PDB entry 7RG9 | electron microscopy, 3.20 A resolution | chains B and G of the 6 polymer chains in the assembly

[Chain B]
Name: Guanine nucleotide-binding protein G(I)/G(S)/G(T) subunit beta-1
Organism: Homo sapiens
UniProtKB: P62873 (GBB1_HUMAN); numbering as in UniProt (aligned over 2-340)
Sequence (350 residues; row label = number of the first residue in the row; numbers below 1 keep their minus sign (Met-9 is residue -9)):
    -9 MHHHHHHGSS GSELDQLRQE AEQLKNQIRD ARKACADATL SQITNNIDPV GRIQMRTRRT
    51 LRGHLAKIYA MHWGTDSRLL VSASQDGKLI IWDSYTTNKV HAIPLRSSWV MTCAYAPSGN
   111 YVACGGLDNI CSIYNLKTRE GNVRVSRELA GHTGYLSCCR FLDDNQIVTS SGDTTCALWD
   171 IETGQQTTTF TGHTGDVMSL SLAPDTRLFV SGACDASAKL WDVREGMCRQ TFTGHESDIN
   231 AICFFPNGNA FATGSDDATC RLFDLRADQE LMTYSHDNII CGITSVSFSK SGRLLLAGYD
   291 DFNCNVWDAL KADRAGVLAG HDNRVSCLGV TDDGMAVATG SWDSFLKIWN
Unresolved in the structure: -9 to 1
Differences from the reference sequence: expression tag (-9 to 1)
Swiss-Prot annotation at these positions:
  - modified residue: Ser2 (N-acetylserine), His266 (Phosphohistidine)

[Chain G]
Name: Guanine nucleotide-binding protein G(I)/G(S)/G(O) subunit gamma-2
Organism: Homo sapiens
UniProtKB: P59768 (GBG2_HUMAN); residues 1-71 here = UniProt positions 1-71
Sequence (71 residues; each row starts with the number of its first residue):
     1 MASNNTASIA QARKLVEQLK MEANIDRIKV SKAAADLMAY CEAHAKEDPL LTPVPASENP
    61 FREKKFFCAI L
Unresolved in the structure: 1-4, 64-71
Swiss-Prot annotation at these positions:
  - modified residue: Ala2 (N-acetylalanine), Cys68 (Cysteine methyl ester)
  - lipidation: Cys68 (S-geranylgeranyl cysteine)

[Interface between chain B and chain G]
Pairs across the interface (79; chain B residue first):
  Leu7(B) with Ile9(G); Ala12(G), hydrophobic; Arg13(G)
  Ala11(B) with Leu19(G)
  Leu14(B) with Val16(G), hydrophobic; Leu19(G), hydrophobic; Lys20(G); Ala23(G), hydrophobic
  Ile18(B) with Leu19(G); Ala23(G), hydrophobic
  Ala21(B) with Arg27(G)
  Ala24(B) with Lys29(G)
  Cys25(B) with Arg27(G); Ile28(G); Lys29(G); Val30(G), hydrogen bond (backbone-backbone)
  Ala26(B) with Val30(G), hydrophobic
  Asp27(B) with Lys29(G), salt bridge
  Ala28(B) with Val30(G); Ser31(G)
  Leu30(B) with Ala34(G), hydrophobic
  Ile33(B) with Ala34(G), hydrophobic
  Val40(B) with Leu51(G), hydrophobic
  Met45(B) with Leu50(G), hydrophobic
  Arg48(B) with Phe61(G); Arg62(G)
  Arg49(B) with Pro60(G), hydrogen bond (side chain-backbone); Phe61(G), hydrogen bond (side chain-backbone)
  Trp63(B) with Phe61(G), hydrophobic
  Ser84(B) with Phe61(G)
  Tyr85(B) with Pro60(G); Phe61(G), hydrophobic
  Cys218(B) with Gln18(G); Glu22(G)
  Thr221(B) with Glu22(G), hydrogen bond (backbone-side chain)
  Phe235(B) with Leu37(G), hydrophobic; Cys41(G), hydrophobic
  Pro236(B) with Tyr40(G)
  Asn237(B) with Leu37(G); Tyr40(G)
  Asp254(B) with Ala33(G); Leu37(G)
  Arg256(B) with Arg27(G); Ile28(G); Asp36(G), salt bridge
  Ala257(B) with Arg27(G); Ile28(G)
  Asp258(B) with Arg27(G), salt bridge
  Gln259(B) with Val30(G)
  Ser279(B) with Asp48(G), hydrogen bond; Leu50(G)
  Lys280(B) with Glu47(G), hydrogen bond (side chain-backbone); Asp48(G); Pro49(G)
  Ser281(B) with Tyr40(G); His44(G); Asp48(G), hydrogen bond
  Gly282(B) with Cys41(G)
  Arg283(B) with Cys41(G), hydrogen bond (backbone-side chain); Leu51(G)
  Leu284(B) with Leu51(G), hydrophobic
  Leu300(B) with Met38(G), hydrophobic; Cys41(G), hydrophobic
  Val320(B) with Leu50(G), hydrophobic
  Asp323(B) with Pro49(G)
  Gly324(B) with Asp48(G); Pro49(G); Leu50(G), hydrogen bond (backbone-backbone)
  Met325(B) with Pro49(G), hydrophobic; Leu50(G); Val54(G), hydrophobic; Glu58(G); Phe61(G), hydrophobic
  Ala326(B) with Leu50(G); Phe61(G), hydrophobic
  Val327(B) with Leu50(G), hydrophobic
  Ile338(B) with Phe61(G), hydrophobic
  Asn340(B) with Asn59(G); Phe61(G)
Other interface residues (no listed pair), chain B (56 interface residues in all): Lys15, Gln17, Arg22, Thr29, Thr34, Ile37, Ser67, Arg219, Gln220, Ala240, Leu261, Trp339
Other interface residues (no listed pair), chain G (36 interface residues in all): Ile25, Asp26, Ala35

[Summary]
The interface between chain B and chain G involves 56 residues on one side and 36 on the other, with 9
hydrogen bonds and 3 salt bridges. Polar pairs include Asp27(B)-Lys29(G), Arg256(B)-Asp36(G) and
Asp258(B)-Arg27(G).
Here chain B is Guanine nucleotide-binding protein G(I)/G(S)/G(T) subunit beta-1 and chain G is Guanine
nucleotide-binding protein G(I)/G(S)/G(O) subunit gamma-2, both from Homo sapiens. Entry 7RG9 (cryo-EM of
human Glucagon-like peptide 1 receptor GLP-1R in apo form) was determined by electron microscopy together with
7RA3, 7RBT and 7RGP from the same study.
